2JIZ - chains A and E of the 7 polymer chains in the assembly; structure by X-ray diffraction, 2.30 A resolution.

[Chain A]
Molecule: ATP synthase subunit alpha heart isoform
Source organism: Bos taurus
Notes: EC 3.6.1.34
UniProtKB: P19483 (ATPA_BOVIN); residues 2-510 here correspond to UniProt positions 45-553 (UniProt number = residue number + 43)
Chain sequence (510 residues; numbered 1 to 510; the number before each row is that of its first residue):
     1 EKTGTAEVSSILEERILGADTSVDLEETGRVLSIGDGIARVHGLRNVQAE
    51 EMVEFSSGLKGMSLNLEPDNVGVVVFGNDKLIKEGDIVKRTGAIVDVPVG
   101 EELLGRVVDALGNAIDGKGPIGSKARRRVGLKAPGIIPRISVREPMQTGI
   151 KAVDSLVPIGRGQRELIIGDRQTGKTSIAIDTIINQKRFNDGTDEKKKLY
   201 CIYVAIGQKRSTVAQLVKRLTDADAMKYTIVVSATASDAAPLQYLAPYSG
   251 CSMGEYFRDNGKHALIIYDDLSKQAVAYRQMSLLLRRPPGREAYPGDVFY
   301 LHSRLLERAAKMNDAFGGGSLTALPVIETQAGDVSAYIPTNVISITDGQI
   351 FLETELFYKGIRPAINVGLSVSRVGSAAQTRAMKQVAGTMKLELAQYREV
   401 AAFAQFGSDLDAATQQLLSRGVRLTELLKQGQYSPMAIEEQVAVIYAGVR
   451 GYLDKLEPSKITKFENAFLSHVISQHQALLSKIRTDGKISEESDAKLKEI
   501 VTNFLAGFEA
Unresolved in the structure: 1-23
Ion coordination: Mg2+: Thr176 (together with AMP-PNP)
Residues lining bound ligands: AMP-PNP (ANP; phosphoaminophosphonic acid-adenylate ester): Asp170, Arg171, Gln172, Thr173, Gly174, Lys175, Thr176, Ser177, Glu328, Phe357, Arg362, Pro363, Gln430, Gly431, Gln432, Tyr433
Curated features (UniProtKB/Swiss-Prot):
  - binding site (ATP): Gln172, Gly174, Lys175, Thr176, Ser177, Gln430, Gln432
  - binding site (Mg(2+)): Thr176, Asp269
  - site: Ser370 (Required for activity)
  - modified residue: Ser10 (Phosphoserine), Ser22 (Phosphoserine), Ser33 (Phosphoserine), Ser63 (Phosphoserine), Lys80 (N6-acetyllysine), Lys83 (N6-acetyllysine), Lys89 (N6-acetyllysine), Thr91 (Phosphothreonine), Lys118 (N6-acetyllysine), Ser123 (Phosphoserine), Lys124 (N6-acetyllysine), Ser141 (Phosphoserine), Arg161 (Omega-N-methylarginine), Lys187 (N6-acetyllysine), Lys196 (N6-acetyllysine), Lys197 (N6-acetyllysine), Lys218 (N6-acetyllysine), Lys262 (N6-acetyllysine), Lys384 (N6-acetyllysine), Lys391 (N6-acetyllysine) and 5 more in UniProt
  - glycosylation: Ser33 (O-linked (GlcNAc) serine)
What the authors report for this chain:
  - binding site for resveratrol: Gly290, Arg291, Glu292

[Chain E]
Molecule: ATP synthase subunit beta
Source organism: Bos taurus
Notes: EC 3.6.1.34
UniProtKB: P00829 (ATPB_BOVIN); residues -3 to 478 here correspond to UniProt positions 47-528 (UniProt number = residue number + 50)
Chain sequence (482 residues; numbered -3 to 478; the number before each row is that of its first residue; numbers below 1 keep their minus sign (Ala-3 is residue -3)):
    -3 AAQASPSPKAGATTGRIVAVIGAVVDVQFDEGLPPILNALEVQGRETRLV
    47 LEVAQHLGESTVRTIAMDGTEGLVRGQKVLDSGAPIRIPVGPETLGRIMN
    97 VIGEPIDERGPIKTKQFAAIHAEAPEFVEMSVEQEILVTGIKVVDLLAPY
   147 AKGGKIGLFGGAGVGKTVLIMELINNVAKAHGGYSVFAGVGERTREGNDL
   197 YHEMIESGVINLKDATSKVALVYGQMNEPPGARARVALTGLTVAEYFRDQ
   247 EGQDVLLFIDNIFRFTQAGSEVSALLGRIPSAVGYQPTLATDMGTMQERI
   297 TTTKKGSITSVQAIYVPADDLTDPAPATTFAHLDATTVLSRAIAELGIYP
   347 AVDPLDSTSRIMDPNIVGSEHYDVARGVQKILQDYKSLQDIIAILGMDEL
   397 SEEDKLTVSRARKIQRFLSQPFQVAEVFTGHLGKLVPLKETIKGFQQILA
   447 GEYDHLPEQAFYMVGPIEEAVAKADKLAEEHS
Unresolved in the structure: -3 to 8, 475-478
Curated features (UniProtKB/Swiss-Prot):
  - binding site (ADP): Gly159, Val160, Gly161, Lys162, Thr163, Val164
  - binding site (ATP): Gly159, Gly161, Lys162, Thr163, Val164, Arg189
  - binding site (phosphate): Gly159, Val160, Gly161, Lys162, Thr163
  - binding site (Mg(2+)): Thr163, Glu188
  - modified residue: Lys74 (N6-acetyllysine), Lys111 (N6-acetyllysine), Lys148 (N6-acetyllysine), Lys209 (N6-acetyllysine), Lys214 (N6-acetyllysine), Thr262 (Phosphothreonine), Ser365 (Phosphoserine), Lys376 (N6-acetyllysine), Ser383 (Phosphoserine), Lys430 (N6-acetyllysine), Lys435 (N6-acetyllysine), Lys472 (N6-acetyllysine)
  - glycosylation: Ser56 (O-linked (GlcNAc) serine)
What the authors report for this chain:
  - binding site for resveratrol: Ser277, Ala278, Val279, Gly280

[Chain A / chain E interface]
Residue-residue contacts (83):
  Gly43(A) with Arg71(E), hydrogen bond (backbone-side chain)
  Leu44(A) with Arg71(E), hydrogen bond (backbone-side chain)
  Arg45(A) with Val70(E); Arg71(E)
  Asn46(A) with Val70(E)
  Val47(A) with Leu69(E); Val70(E); Arg71(E)
  Gln48(A) with Gly68(E); Leu69(E); Val70(E)
  Ala49(A) with Val16(E), hydrophobic; Thr66(E); Glu67(E); Gly68(E), hydrogen bond (backbone-backbone); Leu69(E), hydrogen bond (backbone-backbone)
  Glu50(A) with Glu67(E)
  Leu64(A) with Val16(E)
  Asn65(A) with Val16(E); Ile17(E)
  Leu66(A) with Ala15(E); Val16(E), hydrogen bond (backbone-backbone); Leu69(E); Arg71(E)
  Glu67(A) with Val14(E); Ile17(E); Arg71(E), hydrogen bond (backbone-side chain)
  Pro68(A) with Val14(E)
  Asn70(A) with Arg71(E)
  Val71(A) with Arg71(E)
  Lys132(A) with Asp64(E), salt bridge
  Ala133(A) with Asn223(E)
  Pro134(A) with Thr190(E)
  Gly135(A) with Thr190(E)
  Ile136(A) with Thr190(E); Gly193(E); Asn194(E); Tyr219(E), hydrophobic; Gln221(E)
  Ile137(A) with Ile102(E); Asp103(E); Glu104(E)
  Arg139(A) with Thr190(E); Arg191(E); Asn194(E)
  Ser141(A) with Asp195(E), hydrogen bond
  Val142(A) with Arg191(E)
  Arg287(A) with Ile17(E); Gly18(E)
  Pro288(A) with Ala270(E); Leu271(E); Gly273(E)
  Gly296(A) with Pro226(E); Glu267(E); Ala270(E); Leu271(E)
  Asp297(A) with Leu271(E)
  Phe299(A) with Met222(E); Arg229(E); Glu267(E)
  Tyr300(A) with Gly65(E); Asn223(E); Glu224(E); Pro225(E)
  Ser303(A) with Met222(E), hydrogen bond (side chain-backbone); Asn223(E)
  Arg304(A) with Asn223(E)
  Glu307(A) with Glu188(E); Arg189(E); Thr190(E), hydrogen bond (side chain-backbone); Met222(E); Asn223(E)
  Ser335(A) with Ala314(E)
  Ser344(A) with Arg189(E), hydrogen bond (backbone-side chain); Met222(E)
  Ile345(A) with Arg189(E); Met222(E), hydrophobic
  Thr346(A) with Arg189(E)
  Asp347(A) with Arg191(E), salt bridge
  Arg373(A) with Ala158(E); Arg189(E); Glu192(E), salt bridge
  Val374(A) with Arg191(E)
Other interface residues (no listed pair), chain A (47 interface residues in all): Pro138, Ile140, Arg164, Pro289, Gly290, Arg291, Tyr337
Other interface residues (no listed pair), chain E (43 interface residues in all): Ile94, Tyr197, Arg260, Pro276, Val279

[Overview]
47 residues of chain A face 43 of chain E across their interface, with 10 hydrogen bonds and 3 salt bridges.
Among the polar pairs are Lys132(A)-Asp64(E), Asp347(A)-Arg191(E) and Arg373(A)-Glu192(E). Chain A binds
AMP-PNP. The paper reports a binding site for resveratrol at Gly290(A), Arg291(A) and Ser277(E) among others.
Chain A is ATP synthase subunit alpha heart isoform and chain E is ATP synthase subunit beta, both from Bos
taurus; the structure, The Structure of F1-ATPase inhibited by resveratrol, was determined by X-ray
diffraction together with 2JJ1 and 2JJ2 from the same study.
